PDB entry 8CRR | electron microscopy, 3.00 A resolution | chains C and E of the 4 polymer chains in the assembly

Chain C (and E):
Molecule: Band 3 anion transport protein
Source organism: Homo sapiens
Notes: chain E of this document is another copy of the same molecule, construct and numbering; everything in this record applies to it too
UniProtKB: P02730 (B3AT_HUMAN); numbering as in UniProt (aligned over 1-911)
Sequence (911 residues; row label = number of the first residue in the row):
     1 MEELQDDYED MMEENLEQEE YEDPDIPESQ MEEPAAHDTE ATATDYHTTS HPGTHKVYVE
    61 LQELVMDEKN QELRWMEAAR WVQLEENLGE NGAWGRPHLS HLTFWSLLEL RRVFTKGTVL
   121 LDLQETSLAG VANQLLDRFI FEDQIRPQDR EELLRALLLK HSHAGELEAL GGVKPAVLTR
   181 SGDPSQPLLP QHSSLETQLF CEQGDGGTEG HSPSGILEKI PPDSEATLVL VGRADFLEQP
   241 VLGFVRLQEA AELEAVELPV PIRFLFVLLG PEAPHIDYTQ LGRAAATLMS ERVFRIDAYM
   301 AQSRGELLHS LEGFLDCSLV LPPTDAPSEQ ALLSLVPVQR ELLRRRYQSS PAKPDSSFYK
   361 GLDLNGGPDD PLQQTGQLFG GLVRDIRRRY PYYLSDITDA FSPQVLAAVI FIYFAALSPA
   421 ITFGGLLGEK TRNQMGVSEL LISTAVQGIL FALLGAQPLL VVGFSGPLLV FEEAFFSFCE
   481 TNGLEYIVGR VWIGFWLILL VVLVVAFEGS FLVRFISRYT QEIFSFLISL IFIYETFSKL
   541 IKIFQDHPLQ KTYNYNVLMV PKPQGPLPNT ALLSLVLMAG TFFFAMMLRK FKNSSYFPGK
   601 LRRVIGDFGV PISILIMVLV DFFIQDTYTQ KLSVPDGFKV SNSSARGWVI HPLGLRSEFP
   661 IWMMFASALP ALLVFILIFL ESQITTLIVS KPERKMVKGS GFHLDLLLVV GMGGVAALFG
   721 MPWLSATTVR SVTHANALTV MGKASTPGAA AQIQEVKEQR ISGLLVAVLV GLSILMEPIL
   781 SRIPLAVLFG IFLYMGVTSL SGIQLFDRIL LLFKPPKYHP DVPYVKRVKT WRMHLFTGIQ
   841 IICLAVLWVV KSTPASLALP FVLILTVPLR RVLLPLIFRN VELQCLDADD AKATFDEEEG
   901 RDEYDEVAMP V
Disordered / not traced: 1-370, 744-750, 895-911
UniProt features mapped onto this chain:
  - region: Glu13 to Met31 (Microbial infection: Interaction with P.falciparum (isolate K1) FBPA), Ala176 to Ser185 (Interaction with ANK1)
  - site: Lys590 (Important for anion transport), Glu681 (Important for anion-proton cotransport)
  - modified residue: Met1 (N-acetylmethionine), Tyr8 (Phosphotyrosine), Tyr21 (Phosphotyrosine), Tyr46 (Phosphotyrosine), Ser185 (Phosphoserine), Ser350 (Phosphoserine), Tyr359 (Phosphotyrosine), Tyr904 (Phosphotyrosine)
  - lipidation: Cys843 (S-palmitoyl cysteine)
  - glycosylation: Asn642 (N-linked (GlcNAc...) (complex) asparagine)
Covalently attached groups: N-acetylglucosamine (NAG) linked to Asn642
Small-molecule neighbours:
  - PIO ([(2R)-2-octanoyloxy-3-[oxidanyl-[(1R,2R,3S,4R,5R,6S)-2,3,6-tris(oxidanyl)-4,5-diphosphonooxy-cyclohexyl]oxy-phosphoryl]oxy-propyl] octanoate), molecule 1: Phe597, Pro598, Gly599, Leu601, Arg602, Arg603
  - PIO, molecule 2: Leu812, Phe813, Lys814, Pro815, Pro816, Lys817, Tyr818
Reported in the primary citation:
  - post-translational modification sites: Tyr8 (citing earlier work)

Interface between chain C and chain E:
Contacting residue pairs (47; chain C residue first):
  Leu549(C) with Asn569(E); Ile624(E), hydrophobic; Asp626(E); Thr627(E)
  Gln550(C) with Asn569(E); Asp626(E)
  Lys551(C) with Asp626(E)
  Thr552(C) with Tyr555(E)
  Tyr553(C) with Asn569(E), hydrogen bond
  Tyr555(C) with Thr552(E)
  Pro568(C) with Pro568(E), hydrophobic; Asn569(E)
  Asn569(C) with Leu549(E); Gln550(E); Tyr553(E), hydrogen bond; Pro568(E); Asn569(E), hydrogen bond (side chain-backbone); Leu572(E)
  Leu572(C) with Asn569(E); Leu572(E), hydrophobic; Leu573(E)
  Leu573(C) with Leu572(E)
  Val576(C) with Val576(E), hydrophobic
  Ser595(C) with Lys814(E); Pro815(E); Tyr818(E)
  Tyr596(C) with Leu810(E); Phe813(E); Lys814(E)
  Phe597(C) with Phe813(E), hydrogen bond (backbone-backbone); Pro815(E)
  Arg602(C) with Pro815(E); Tyr818(E)
  Ile624(C) with Leu549(E), hydrophobic
  Asp626(C) with Leu549(E); Gln550(E); Lys551(E)
  Thr627(C) with Leu549(E)
  Leu810(C) with Tyr596(E)
  Phe813(C) with Tyr596(E); Phe597(E), hydrogen bond (backbone-backbone)
  Lys814(C) with Ser595(E); Tyr596(E)
  Pro815(C) with Ser595(E); Phe597(E)
  Tyr818(C) with Ser595(E); Arg602(E)
Interface residues without a listed pair, chain C (24 interface residues in all): Leu575
Interface residues without a listed pair, chain E (25 interface residues in all): Leu575, Pro598

Summary:
Chain C and chain E form an interface of 24 and 25 residues respectively; the contacts include 5 hydrogen
bonds. Polar contacts include Tyr553(C)-Asn569(E), Asn569(C)-Asn569(E) and Phe597(C)-Phe813(E). Bound to chain
C: compound PIO. Covalently linked N-acetylglucosamine: at Asn642(C). From the paper: a modification site at
Tyr8(C).
Chain C and chain E are both Band 3 anion transport protein (Homo sapiens); the structure, Local refinement of
Band 3-III transmembrane domains, class 1 of erythrocyte ankyrin-1 complex, was determined by electron
microscopy, deposited together with 7UZ3, 7UZQ, 7UZU, 7V07, 7V0K, 7V0M and 10 further entries.
